Entry 5KFA (X-ray diffraction, 1.51 A resolution); this record covers chains A and P of the 3 polymer chains in the assembly.

# Chain A
Molecule: DNA polymerase eta
From: Homo sapiens
Notes: EC 2.7.7.7
UniProt: Q9Y253 (POLH_HUMAN); residues 1-432 here = UniProt positions 1-432
Chain sequence (435 residues; numbered -2 to 432; the number before each row is that of its first residue; numbers below 1 keep their minus sign (Gly-2 is residue -2)):
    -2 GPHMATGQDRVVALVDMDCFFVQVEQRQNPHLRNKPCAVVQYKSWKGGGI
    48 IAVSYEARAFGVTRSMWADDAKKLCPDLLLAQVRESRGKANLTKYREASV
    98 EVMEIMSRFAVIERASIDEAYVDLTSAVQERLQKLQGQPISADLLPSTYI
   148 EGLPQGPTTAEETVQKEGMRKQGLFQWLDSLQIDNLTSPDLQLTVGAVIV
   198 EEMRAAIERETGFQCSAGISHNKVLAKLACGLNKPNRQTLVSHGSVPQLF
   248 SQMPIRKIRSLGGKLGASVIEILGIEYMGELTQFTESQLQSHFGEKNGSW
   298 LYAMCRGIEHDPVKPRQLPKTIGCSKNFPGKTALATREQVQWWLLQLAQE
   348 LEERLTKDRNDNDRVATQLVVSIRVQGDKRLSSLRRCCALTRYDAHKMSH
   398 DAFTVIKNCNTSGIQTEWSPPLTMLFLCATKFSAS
Disordered / not traced: 155-159
Differences from the reference sequence: expression tag (-2 to 0)
Metal / ion sites: Ca2+: Asp13, Met14, Asp115 (together with 2'-deoxyadenosine 5'-triphosphate); K+: Asp13, Asp115, Glu116 (together with 2'-deoxyadenosine 5'-triphosphate) (shared with DT8(P) of chain P)
Ligand contacts: 2'-deoxyadenosine 5'-triphosphate (DTP): Asp13, Met14, Asp15, Cys16, Phe17, Phe18, Ile48, Ala49, Tyr52, Arg55, Arg61, Ile114, Asp115, Glu116, Lys231
Curated features (UniProtKB/Swiss-Prot):
  - binding site (Mg(2+)): Asp13, Met14, Asp115, Glu116
  - binding site (Mn(2+)): Asp13, Met14, Asp115, Glu116
  - binding site (a 2'-deoxyribonucleoside 5'-triphosphate): Arg61
  - natural variant: Val37 (deletion: In XPV), Leu75 (deletion: In XPV), Arg93 (R93P: In XPV), Arg111 (R111H: In XPV), Thr122 (T122P: In XPV), Gly153 (G153D: In a breast cancer sample), Thr191 (T191P: In XPV), Gly263 (G263V: In XPV), Val266 (V266D: In XPV), Gly295 (G295R: In XPV), Arg361 (R361S: In XPV)
  - mutagenesis: Tyr52 (Y52A/F: Reduces DNA polymerase activity; Y52E: Reduces DNA polymerase activity. Increases fidelity of replication and reduces translesion bypass), Arg61 (R61A: Reduces enzymatic activity by two-thirds), Ser62 (S62G: Increased DNA polymerase activity and translesion bypass compared to wild-type), Ala68 (A68S/V: Severe reduction in thymine dimer translesion bypass), Asn324 to Pro326 (Reduces binding to chromatin and to monoubiquitinated PCNA. Abolishes binding to monoubiquitinated PCNA; when associated with 705-E--H-713 Del)
What the authors report for this chain:
  - binding site for 2'-deoxyadenosine 5'-triphosphate: Arg61
  - catalytic residues: Arg61

# Chain P
Molecule: 8-nt DNA strand
Sequence (8 nucleotides; row label = number of the first residue in the row):
     1 AGCGTCAT
Metal / ion sites: K+: DT8 (together with 2'-deoxyadenosine 5'-triphosphate) (shared with Asp13(A), Asp115(A), Glu116(A) of chain A)

# Interface between chain A and chain P
Residue-residue contacts (25; chain A residue first):
  Ser113(A) with DT8(P), hydrogen bond to the phosphate
  Asp115(A) with DT8(P), phosphate contact
  Glu116(A) with DT8(P), sugar contact
  Lys224(A) with DT8(P), salt bridge to the phosphate
  Ile255(A) with DA7(P), phosphate contact
  Arg256(A) with DA7(P), phosphate contact; DT8(P), phosphate contact
  Ser257(A) with DC6(P), phosphate contact; DA7(P), hydrogen bond to the phosphate
  Leu258(A) with DA7(P), hydrogen bond to the phosphate
  Gly259(A) with DA7(P), hydrogen bond to the phosphate
  Gly260(A) with DC6(P), phosphate contact; DA7(P), phosphate contact
  Lys261(A) with DT5(P), salt bridge to the phosphate; DC6(P), hydrogen bond to the phosphate
  Leu262(A) with DC6(P), hydrogen bond to the phosphate
  Arg377(A) with DC3(P), phosphate contact; DG4(P), salt bridge to the phosphate
  Ser380(A) with DC3(P), phosphate contact
  Leu381(A) with DC3(P), phosphate contact
  Arg382(A) with DG2(P), salt bridge to the phosphate; DC3(P), hydrogen bond to the phosphate
  Arg383(A) with DG2(P), phosphate contact
  Cys384(A) with DA1(P), phosphate contact; DG2(P), hydrogen bond to the phosphate
Also at the interface, not in a pair above, chain A (19 interface residues in all): Ser379

# Overview
19 residues of chain A and 8 residues of chain P are in contact, with 8 hydrogen bonds and 4 salt bridges.
Polar contacts include Ser113(A)-DT8(P), Ser257(A)-DA7(P) and Leu258(A)-DA7(P). Chain A binds
2'-deoxyadenosine 5'-triphosphate. From the paper: the catalytic residue Arg61(A); a binding site for
2'-deoxyadenosine 5'-triphosphate at Arg61(A).
Chain A is DNA polymerase eta (Homo sapiens) and chain P is an 8-nt DNA strand; the structure, Human DNA
polymerase eta-DNA ternary complex: ground state at pH7.0 (K+ MES) with 1 Ca2+ ion, was determined by X-ray
diffraction (same publication as 5KFB, 5KFC, 5KFD, 5KFE, 5KFF, 5KFG and 28 further entries).
